PDB entry 6EGK | X-ray diffraction, 1.96 A resolution | chains A and B

[Chain A (and B)]
Molecule: Cucumene Synthase
Source organism: Streptomyces clavuligerus (strain ATCC 27064 / DSM 738 / JCM 4710 / NBRC 13307 / NCIMB 12785 / NRRL 3585 / VKM Ac-602)
Notes: chain B of this document is another copy of the same molecule, construct and numbering; everything in this record applies to it too
UniProt: B5GLM7 (B5GLM7_STRC2); numbering as in UniProt (aligned over 1-351)
Sequence (351 residues; row label = number of the first residue in the row):
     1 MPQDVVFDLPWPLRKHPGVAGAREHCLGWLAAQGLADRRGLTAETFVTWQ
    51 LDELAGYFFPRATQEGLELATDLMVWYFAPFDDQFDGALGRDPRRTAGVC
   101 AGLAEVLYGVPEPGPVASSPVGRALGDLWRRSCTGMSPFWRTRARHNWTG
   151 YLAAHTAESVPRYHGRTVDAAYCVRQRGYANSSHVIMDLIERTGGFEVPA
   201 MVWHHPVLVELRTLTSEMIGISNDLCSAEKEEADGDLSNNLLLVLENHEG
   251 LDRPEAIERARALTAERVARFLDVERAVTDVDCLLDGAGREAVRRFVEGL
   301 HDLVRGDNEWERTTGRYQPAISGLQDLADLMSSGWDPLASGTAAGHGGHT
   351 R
Not modelled in the structure: 1-6, 37-41, 319-351 (chain B: 1-6, 37-39, 86-90, 315-351)
Differences from the reference sequence: engineered mutation Asn-181 (Thr in B5GLM7)
What the authors report for this chain:
  - contacts within the chain: Asn-181/Asn-223 (hydrogen bond), Asn-181/Ser-183 (hydrogen bond), Ser-222/Asp-307 (hydrogen bond)
  - conformationally variable residues: Phe-78
  - catalytic residues: Phe-58, Tyr-77, Phe-78, Ala-180, Trp-310 (proposed by the authors, not directly observed)
  - specificity-determining residues: Leu-303, Asp-307 (proposed by the authors, not directly observed)

[How chain A and chain B interact]
Residue-residue contacts (60; chain A residue first):
  Ala-101(A) / Met-201(B)  hydrophobic
  Ala-104(A) / Met-201(B)  hydrophobic
  Tyr-108(A) / Pro-138(B)
  Tyr-108(A) / Phe-139(B)  hydrophobic
  Tyr-108(A) / Thr-142(B)
  Gly-109(A) / Pro-138(B)
  Val-110(A) / Phe-139(B)  hydrophobic
  Pro-138(A) / Tyr-108(B)
  Phe-139(A) / Tyr-108(B)  hydrophobic
  Thr-142(A) / Tyr-108(B)
  Thr-142(A) / Thr-142(B)
  Thr-142(A) / Arg-145(B)
  Arg-143(A) / His-146(B)
  Arg-145(A) / Thr-142(B)  hydrogen bond
  His-146(A) / Arg-143(B)
  His-146(A) / His-146(B)  hydrogen bond
  His-146(A) / His-204(B)
  Thr-149(A) / Met-201(B)
  Thr-149(A) / His-204(B)
  Gly-150(A) / His-204(B)
  Leu-152(A) / Met-201(B)
  Ala-153(A) / Ala-200(B)
  Ala-153(A) / Met-201(B)
  Ala-153(A) / His-204(B)
  Ala-157(A) / His-205(B)
  Ala-157(A) / Pro-206(B)
  Arg-162(A) / Pro-206(B)
  Arg-166(A) / Asp-280(B)  salt bridge
  Tyr-172(A) / Glu-210(B)
  Tyr-172(A) / Arg-270(B)
  Gln-176(A) / Pro-206(B)
  Tyr-179(A) / His-204(B)  hydrogen bond (side chain-backbone)
  Tyr-179(A) / Val-209(B)
  Ala-200(A) / Thr-149(B)
  Met-201(A) / Cys-100(B)  hydrophobic
  Met-201(A) / Ala-101(B)  hydrophobic
  Met-201(A) / Ala-104(B)  hydrophobic
  Met-201(A) / Thr-149(B)
  Met-201(A) / Leu-152(B)
  Met-201(A) / Ala-153(B)
  His-204(A) / His-146(B)
  His-204(A) / Thr-149(B)
  His-204(A) / Gly-150(B)
  His-204(A) / Ala-153(B)
  His-204(A) / Tyr-179(B)  hydrogen bond (backbone-side chain)
  His-205(A) / Ala-157(B)
  Pro-206(A) / Ala-157(B)
  Pro-206(A) / Arg-162(B)
  Pro-206(A) / Gln-176(B)
  Val-209(A) / Tyr-179(B)
  Glu-210(A) / Tyr-172(B)
  Arg-270(A) / Tyr-172(B)
  Ala-277(A) / Arg-166(B)
  Asp-280(A) / Arg-166(B)  salt bridge
  Cys-283(A) / Pro-93(B)  hydrophobic
  Cys-283(A) / Arg-94(B)
  Leu-284(A) / Pro-93(B)  hydrophobic
  Leu-284(A) / Arg-94(B)  hydrogen bond (backbone-side chain)
  Leu-285(A) / Arg-94(B)
  Asp-286(A) / Arg-94(B)
Also at the interface, not in a pair above, chain A (37 interface residues in all): Cys-100, Asn-147
Also at the interface, not in a pair above, chain B (36 interface residues in all): Ala-97, Glu-105, Val-110, Thr-156, Ala-277

[Overview]
Chain A and chain B form an interface of 37 and 36 residues respectively, with 5 hydrogen bonds and 2 salt
bridges. Among the polar pairs are Arg-166(A)/Asp-280(B), Arg-145(A)/Thr-142(B) and His-146(A)/His-146(B).
From the paper: catalytic residues Phe-58(A), Tyr-77(A) and Phe-78(A) among others; specificity determinants
Leu-303(A) and Asp-307(A).
Chain A and chain B are both Cucumene Synthase (Streptomyces clavuligerus (strain ATCC 27064 / DSM 738 / JCM
4710 / NBRC 13307 / NCIMB 12785 / NRRL 3585 / VKM Ac-602)); the structure, T181N Cucumene Synthase, was
determined by X-ray diffraction together with 6M7F from the same study.
